1KU8 - chains B and E of the 8 polymer chains in the assembly; structure by X-ray diffraction, 1.75 A resolution.

[Chain B]
Name: Jacalin beta chain
Organism: Artocarpus integer
UniProt: P18671 (LEC1_ARTIN); residues 1-18 here correspond to UniProt positions 61-78 (UniProt number = residue number + 60)
Chain sequence (18 residues; each row starts with the number of its first residue):
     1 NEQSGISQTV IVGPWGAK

[Chain E]
Name: Jacalin alpha chain
Organism: Artocarpus integer
UniProt: P18670 (LECA_ARTIN); numbering as in UniProt (aligned over 1-133)
Chain sequence (133 residues; numbered 1 to 133; the number before each row is that of its first residue):
     1 GKAFDDGAFT GIREINLSYN KETAIGDFQV VYDLNGSPYV GQNHKSFITG FTPVKISLDF
    61 PSEYIMEVSG YTGNVSGYVV VRSLTFKTNK KTYGPYGVTS GTPFNLPIEN GLIVGFKGSI
   121 GYWLDYFSMY LSL
Swiss-Prot annotation at these positions:
  - region: Val68 to Asn89 (IgA-binding)
  - glycosylation (N-linked (GlcNAc...) asparagine): Asn43, Asn74
  - natural variant: Lys45 (K45L; K45T), Met66 (M66D; M66V)

[Chain B / chain E interface]
Residue-residue contacts (22; chain B residue first):
  Gln3(B) with Tyr64(E); Asn110(E); Gly111(E), hydrogen bond (side chain-backbone); Leu112(E)
  Ser4(B) with Pro61(E); Tyr64(E); Leu112(E)
  Gly5(B) with Thr10(E); Gly11(E); Phe60(E); Pro61(E), hydrogen bond (backbone-backbone); Tyr64(E); Leu112(E)
  Ile6(B) with Thr10(E); Phe60(E), hydrophobic; Pro61(E), hydrophobic; Leu112(E)
  Ser7(B) with Thr10(E), hydrogen bond (backbone-backbone); Leu112(E); Ser132(E); Leu133(E), hydrogen bond (side chain-backbone)
  Gln8(B) with Leu133(E), hydrogen bond (backbone-backbone)
Interface residues without a listed pair, chain B (7 interface residues in all): Glu2
Interface residues without a listed pair, chain E (12 interface residues in all): Phe9, Val114

[In short]
Chain B and chain E form an interface of 7 and 12 residues respectively, with 5 hydrogen bonds. Polar pairs
include Gln3(B)-Gly111(E), Ser7(B)-Leu133(E) and Gln8(B)-Leu133(E).
Chain B is Jacalin beta chain and chain E is Jacalin alpha chain, both from Artocarpus integer; the structure,
Crystal structure of Jacalin, was determined by X-ray diffraction together with 1KUJ from the same study.
